Entry 3KMJ (X-ray diffraction, 1.85 A resolution); this record covers chain A.

# Chain A
Molecule: A612L protein
Organism: Paramecium bursaria Chlorella virus 1
Reference sequence: O41094 (O41094_PBCV1); residue numbers follow UniProt; this construct covers 1-119
Sequence (119 residues; each row starts with the number of its first residue):
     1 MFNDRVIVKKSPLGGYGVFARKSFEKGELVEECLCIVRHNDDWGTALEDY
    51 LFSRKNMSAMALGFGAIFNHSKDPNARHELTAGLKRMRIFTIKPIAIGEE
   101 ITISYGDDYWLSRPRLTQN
From the paper describing this entry:
  - conformationally variable residues (loop rearrangement, order/disorder transition): Lys-9 to Gly-17, Gly-106 to Asn-119
  - self-association interface (contacts with another copy of this molecule); pairs are residue here / residue on that copy: Asp-42/Thr-45 (backbone contact), Gly-63/Gly-63 (backbone contact)
  - mutagenesis - M60D, M60E, L62D: abolished catalytic activity
  - mutagenesis - I36A, I36K, L62A, L62K: decreased catalytic activity
  - mutagenesis - I36K: unchanged stability
  - mutagenesis - M60E: abolished binding to H3K27 peptide substrate
  - interface hot spots (mutagenesis) - I36V, L62V: unchanged binding to chain B
  - interface hot spots (mutagenesis) - M60D: abolished binding to chain B
  - interface hot spots (mutagenesis) - I36A, I36K, M60A, L62A: decreased binding to chain B

# In short
From the paper: I36A, I36K and L62A, among others, reduce catalytic activity; conformational variability at
Lys-9 and Gly-106; 10 substitutions were tested in all.
Chain A is A612L protein (Paramecium bursaria Chlorella virus 1); the structure, Crystal structure of vSET
under condition B, was determined by X-ray diffraction together with 3KMA and 3KMT from the same study.
